Entry 8JFY (electron microscopy, 2.79 A resolution); this record covers chains A and D of the 4 polymer chains in the assembly.

# Chain A
Protein: AT15141p
From: Drosophila melanogaster
Reference sequence: C6SUZ2 (C6SUZ2_DROME); residues 1-149 here correspond to UniProt positions 11-159 (UniProt number = residue number + 10)
Amino-acid sequence (149 residues; each row starts with the number of its first residue):
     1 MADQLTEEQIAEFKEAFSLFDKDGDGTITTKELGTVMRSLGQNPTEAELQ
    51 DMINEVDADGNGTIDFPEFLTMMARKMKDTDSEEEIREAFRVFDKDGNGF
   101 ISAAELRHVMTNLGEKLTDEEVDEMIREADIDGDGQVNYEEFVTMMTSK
Metal / ion sites: Ca2+ site 1: Asp21, Asp23, Asp25, Thr27, Glu32; Ca2+ site 2: Asp57, Asn61, Thr63, Glu68; Ca2+ site 3: Asp94, Asp96, Asn98, Phe100, Glu105; Ca2+ site 4: Asp130, Asp132, Gln136, Glu141

# Chain D
Protein: Serine/threonine-protein phosphatase rdgC
From: Drosophila melanogaster
Notes: EC 3.1.3.16
Reference sequence: P40421 (RDGC_DROME); numbering as in UniProt; present here: 1-61, 68-605
Amino-acid sequence (599 residues; numbered 1 to 605; 6 numbers in that range are skipped by the numbering (no residue carries them; nothing is unmodelled there); the number before each row is that of its first residue):
     1 MDENAIRAAIFIQKWYRRHQARREMQRRCNWQIFQNLEYASEQDQAELYK
    51 FFNDLIKHMPQ
    68 AAGRKNQYQGSDDKDDLVEEFGDIVNAKIELPIRKNHIDLLIDVFRKKRG
   118 NRLHPKYVALILREAAKSLKQLPNISPVSTAVSQQVTVCGDLHGKLDDLL
   168 VVLHKNGLPSSSNPYVFNGDFVDRGKRGLEVLLLLLSLYLAFPNAVFLNR
   218 GNHEDSVMNARYGFIREVESKYPRNHKRILAFIDEVYRWLPLGSVLNSRV
   268 LIVHGGFSDSTSLDLIKSIDRGKYVSILRPPLTDGEPLDKTEWQQIFDIM
   318 WSDPQATMGCVPNTLRGAGVWFGPDVTDNFLQRHRLSYVIRSHECKPNGH
   368 EFMHDNKIITIFSASNYYAIGSNKGAYIRLNNQLMPHFVQYISAASQTKR
   418 LSFKQRMGIVESSALKELAVRMRDHRDELEDEFRKYDPKDSGYISISHWC
   468 KVMENVTKLGLPWRLLRDKLAPGTDSQKVNYNRTLDLLDTDVILEAEADG
   518 MSVMDALYANKASLVAIFNIIDADNSGEITLDEFETAIDLLVAHMPGAYS
   568 KAEMLEKCRMMDLNGDGKVDLNEFLEAFRLSDLHRKEQ
Not modelled in the structure: 68-79
Metal / ion sites: Fe ion: Asp158, His160, Asp187; Zn2+: Asp187, Asn219, His271, His360; Ca2+ site 1: Asp539, Asp541, Ile546, Thr547, Glu550; Ca2+ site 2: Asp579, Asn581, Asp583, Lys585, Glu590
UniProt features mapped onto this chain:
  - active site: His220 (Proton donor)
  - binding site (Mn(2+)): Asp158, His160, Asp187, Asn219, His271, His360
  - binding site (Ca(2+)): Asp539, Asp541, Ser543, Glu545, Glu550, Asp579, Asn581, Asp583, Lys585, Glu590

# Chain A / chain D interface
Pairs across the interface (50):
  Glu12(A) with Lys14(D), hydrogen bond (backbone-side chain)
  Ala16(A) with Lys14(D)
  Leu19(A) with Ile10(D), hydrophobic; Gln13(D)
  Phe20(A) with Ile6(D), hydrophobic; Ile10(D), hydrophobic
  Leu40(A) with Ala9(D), hydrophobic; Ile12(D), hydrophobic
  Pro44(A) with Met1(D), hydrophobic
  Met52(A) with Asp2(D)
  Met73(A) with Arg7(D)
  Lys76(A) with Glu3(D), salt bridge; Arg7(D)
  Asp81(A) with Arg7(D), salt bridge
  Glu84(A) with Glu3(D); Asn4(D)
  Glu85(A) with Arg7(D), salt bridge
  Glu88(A) with Asn4(D), hydrogen bond; Ala8(D)
  Ala89(A) with Ala8(D)
  Val92(A) with Ile12(D), hydrophobic
  Phe93(A) with Ile12(D), hydrophobic
  Met110(A) with Trp15(D), hydrophobic
  Leu113(A) with Ile12(D), hydrophobic; Tyr16(D)
  Gly114(A) with Tyr16(D)
  Glu115(A) with Tyr16(D), hydrogen bond (backbone-side chain); His19(D), salt bridge; Arg23(D), salt bridge
  Leu117(A) with Arg23(D)
  Glu121(A) with Arg23(D), salt bridge
  Glu124(A) with Arg396(D), salt bridge
  Met125(A) with His19(D)
  Arg127(A) with Lys172(D), hydrogen bond (backbone-side chain); Arg423(D)
  Glu128(A) with Arg396(D), salt bridge; His404(D), salt bridge; Val406(D)
  Asp130(A) with Lys172(D), hydrogen bond (backbone-side chain)
  Ile131(A) with Gln407(D); Tyr408(D); Ile409(D), hydrogen bond (backbone-backbone)
  Asp132(A) with Gln414(D)
  Thr144(A) with Gln407(D)
  Met146(A) with Phe11(D), hydrophobic; Trp15(D), hydrophobic; Arg18(D), hydrogen bond (backbone-side chain)
  Ser148(A) with Arg18(D), hydrogen bond (backbone-side chain)
  Lys149(A) with Arg18(D), hydrogen bond (backbone-side chain); His404(D)
Other interface residues (no listed pair), chain A (42 interface residues in all): Val36, Met37, Ser39, Gln42, Glu55, Val56, Thr118, Gly133, Met145
Other interface residues (no listed pair), chain D (32 interface residues in all): Ala5, Arg17, Arg22, Lys391, Glu512

# In short
42 residues of chain A and 32 residues of chain D are in contact, with 9 hydrogen bonds and 9 salt bridges.
Polar pairs include Lys76(A)-Glu3(D), Asp81(A)-Arg7(D) and Glu85(A)-Arg7(D). UniProt lists active-site residue
His220(D), 6 Mn2+-binding residues and 10 Ca2+-binding residues on chain D.
Chain A is AT15141p and chain D is Serine/threonine-protein phosphatase rdgC, both from Drosophila
melanogaster; the structure, Cryo-EM structure of RDGC/Ca2+-CaM complex, was determined by electron
microscopy.
